PDB entry 7U0H | electron microscopy, 2.76 A resolution | chains 1 and b of the 49 polymer chains in the assembly

== Chain 1 ==
Molecule: 25S rRNA
From: Saccharomyces cerevisiae BY4741
Sequence (3396 nucleotides; numbered 1 to 3396; the number before each row is that of its first residue):
     1 GUUUGACCUCAAAUCAGGUAGGAGUACCCGCUGAACUUAAGCAUAUCAAU
    51 AAGCGGAGGAAAAGAAACCAACCGGGAUUGCCUUAGUAACGGCGAGUGAA
   101 GCGGCAAAAGCUCAAAUUUGAAAUCUGGUACCUUCGGUGCCCGAGUUGUA
   151 AUUUGGAGAGGGCAACUUUGGGGCCGUUCCUUGUCUAUGUUCCUUGGAAC
   201 AGGACGUCAUAGAGGGUGAGAAUCCCGUGUGGCGAGGAGUGCGGUUCUUU
   251 GUAAAGUGCCUUCGAAGAGUCGAGUUGUUUGGGAAUGCAGCUCUAAGUGG
   301 GUGGUAAAUUCCAUCUAAAGCUAAAUAUUGGCGAGAGACCGAUAGCGAAC
   351 AAGUACAGUGAUGGAAAGAUGAAAAGAACUUUGAAAAGAGAGUGAAAAAG
   401 UACGUGAAAUUGUUGAAAGGGAAGGGCAUUUGAUCAGACAUGGUGUUUUG
   451 UGCCCUCUGCUCCUUGUGGGUAGGGGAAUCUCGCAUUUCACUGGGCCAGC
   501 AUCAGUUUUGGUGGCAGGAUAAAUCCAUAGGAAUGUAGCUUGCCUCGGUA
   551 AGUAUUAUAGCCUGUGGGAAUACUGCCAGCUGGGACUGAGGACUGCGACG
   601 UAAGUCAAGGAUGCUGGCAUAAUGGUUAUAUGCCGCCCGUCUUGAAACAC
   651 GGACCAAGGAGUCUAACGUCUAUGCGAGUGUUUGGGUGUAAAACCCAUAC
   701 GCGUAAUGAAAGUGAACGUAGGUUGGGGCCUCGCAAGAGGUGCACAAUCG
   751 ACCGAUCCUGAUGUCUUCGGAUGGAUUUGAGUAAGAGCAUAGCUGUUGGG
   801 ACCCGAAAGAUGGUGAACUAUGCCUGAAUAGGGUGAAGCCAGAGGAAACU
   851 CUGGUGGAGGCUCGUAGCGGUUCUGACGUGCAAAUCGAUCGUCGAAUUUG
   901 GGUAUAGGGGCGAAAGACUAAUCGAACCAUCUAGUAGCUGGUUCCUGCCG
   951 AAGUUUCCCUCAGGAUAGCAGAAGCUCGUAUCAGUUUUAUGAGGUAAAGC
  1001 GAAUGAUUAGAGGUUCCGGGGUCGAAAUGACCUUGACCUAUUCUCAAACU
  1051 UUAAAUAUGUAAGAAGUCCUUGUUACUUAAUUGAACGUGGACAUUUGAAU
  1101 GAAGAGCUUUUAGUGGGCCAUUUUUGGUAAGCAGAACUGGCGAUGCGGGA
  1151 UGAACCGAACGUAGAGUUAAGGUGCCGGAAUACACGCUCAUCAGACACCA
  1201 CAAAAGGUGUUAGUUCAUCUAGACAGCCGGACGGUGGCCAUGGAAGUCGG
  1251 AAUCCGCUAAGGAGUGUGUAACAACUCACCGGCCGAAUGAACUAGCCCUG
  1301 AAAAUGGAUGGCGCUCAAGCGUGUUACCUAUACUCUACCGUCAGGGUUGA
  1351 UAUGAUGCCCUGACGAGUAGGCAGGCGUGGAGGUCAGUGACGAAGCCUAG
  1401 ACCGUAAGGUCGGGUCGAACGGCCUCUAGUGCAGAUCUUGGUGGUAGUAG
  1451 CAAAUAUUCAAAUGAGAACUUUGAAGACUGAAGUGGGGAAAGGUUCCACG
  1501 UCAACAGCAGUUGGACGUGGGUUAGUCGAUCCUAAGAGAUGGGGAAGCUC
  1551 CGUUUCAAAGGCCUGAUUUUAUGCAGGCCACCAUCGAAAGGGAAUCCGGU
  1601 UAAGAUUCCGGAACCUGGAUAUGGAUUCUUCACGGUAACGUAACUGAAUG
  1651 UGGAGACGUCGGCGCGAGCCCUGGGAGGAGUUAUCUUUUCUUCUUAACAG
  1701 CUUAUCACCCCGGAAUUGGUUUAUCCGGAGAUGGGGUCUUAUGGCUGGAA
  1751 GAGGCCAGCACCUUUGCUGGCUCCGGUGCGCUUGUGACGGCCCGUGAAAA
  1801 UCCACAGGAAGGAAUAGUUUUCAUGCCAGGUCGUACUGAUAACCGCAGCA
  1851 GGUCUCCAAGGUGAACAGCCUCUAGUUGAUAGAAUAAUGUAGAUAAGGGA
  1901 AGUCGGCAAAAUAGAUCCGUAACUUCGGGAUAAGGAUUGGCUCUAAGGGU
  1951 CGGGUAGUGAGGGCCUUGGUCAGACGCAGCGGGCGUGCUUGUGGACUGCU
  2001 UGGUGGGGCUUGCUCUGCUAGGCGGACUACUUGCGUGCCUUGUUGUAGAC
  2051 GGCCUUGGUAGGUCUCUUGUAGACCGUCGCUUGCUACAAUUAACGAUCAA
  2101 CUUAGAACUGGUACGGACAAGGGGAAUCUGACUGUCUAAUUAAAACAUAG
  2151 CAUUGCGAUGGUCAGAAAGUGAUGUUGACGCAAUGUGAUUUCUGCCCAGU
  2201 GCUCUGAAUGUCAAAGUGAAGAAAUUCAACCAAGCGCGGGUAAACGGCGG
  2251 GAGUAACUAUGACUCUCUUAAGGUAGCCAAAUGCCUCGUCAUCUAAUUAG
  2301 UGACGCGCAUGAAUGGAUUAACGAGAUUCCCACUGUCCCUAUCUACUAUC
  2351 UAGCGAAACCACAGCCAAGGGAACGGGCUUGGCAGAAUCAGCGGGGAAAG
  2401 AAGACCCUGUUGAGCUUGACUCUAGUUUGACAUUGUGAAGAGACAUAGAG
  2451 GGUGUAGAAUAAGUGGGAGCUUCGGCGCCAGUGAAAUACCACUACCUUUA
  2501 UAGUUUCUUUACUUAUUCAAUGAAGCGGAGCUGGAAUUCAUUUUCCACGU
  2551 UCUAGCAUUCAAGGUCCCAUUCGGGGCUGAUCCGGGUUGAAGACAUUGUC
  2601 AGGUGGGGAGUUUGGCUGGGGCGGCACAUCUGUUAAACGAUAACGCAGAU
  2651 GUCCUAAGGGGGGCUCAUGGAGAACAGAAAUCUCCAGUAGAACAAAAGGG
  2701 UAAAAGCCCCCUUGAUUUUGAUUUUCAGUGUGAAUACAAACCAUGAAAGU
  2751 GUGGCCUAUCGAUCCUUUAGUCCCUCGGAAUUUGAGGCUAGAGGUGCCAG
  2801 AAAAGUUACCACAGGGAUAACUGGCUUGUGGCAGUCAAGCGUUCAUAGCG
  2851 ACAUUGCUUUUUGAUUCUUCGAUGUCGGCUCUUCCUAUCAUACCGAAGCA
  2901 GAAUUCGGUAAGCGUUGGAUUGUUCACCCACUAAUAGGGAACGUGAGCUG
  2951 GGUUUAGACCGUCGUGAGACAGGUUAGUUUUACCCUACUGAUGAAUGUUA
  3001 CCGCAAUAGUAAUUGAACUUAGUACGAGAGGAACAGUUCAUUCGGAUAAU
  3051 UGGUUUUUGCGGCUGUCUGAUCAGGCAUUGCCGCGAAGCUACCAUCCGCU
  3101 GGAUUAUGGCUGAACGCCUCUAAGUCAGAAUCCAUGCUAGAACGCGGUGA
  3151 UUUCUUUGCUCCACACAAUAUAGAUGGAUACGAAUAAGGCGUCCUUGUGG
  3201 CGUCGCUGAACCAUAGCAGGCUAGCAACGGUGCACUUGGCGGAAAGGCCU
  3251 UGGGUGCUUGCUGGCGAAUUGCAAUGUCAUUUUGCGUGGGGAUAAAUCAU
  3301 UUGUAUACGACUUAGAUGUACAACGGGGUAUUGUAAGCAGUAGAGUAGCC
  3351 UUGUUGUUACGAUCUGCUGAGAUUAAGCCUUUGUUGUCUGAUUUGU
Disordered / not traced: 1004-1046, 1063-1097, 1350-1353, 1977-2045, 2060-2075, 2193-2315, 2397-2404, 2418-2766, 2792-2802, 2867-2870, 2942-2946, 2951-2956, 2981

== Chain b ==
Protein: Nucleolar GTP-binding protein 1
From: Saccharomyces cerevisiae BY4741
Reference sequence: Q02892 (NOG1_YEAST); residue numbers follow UniProt; this construct covers 1-647
Chain sequence (647 residues; each row starts with the number of its first residue):
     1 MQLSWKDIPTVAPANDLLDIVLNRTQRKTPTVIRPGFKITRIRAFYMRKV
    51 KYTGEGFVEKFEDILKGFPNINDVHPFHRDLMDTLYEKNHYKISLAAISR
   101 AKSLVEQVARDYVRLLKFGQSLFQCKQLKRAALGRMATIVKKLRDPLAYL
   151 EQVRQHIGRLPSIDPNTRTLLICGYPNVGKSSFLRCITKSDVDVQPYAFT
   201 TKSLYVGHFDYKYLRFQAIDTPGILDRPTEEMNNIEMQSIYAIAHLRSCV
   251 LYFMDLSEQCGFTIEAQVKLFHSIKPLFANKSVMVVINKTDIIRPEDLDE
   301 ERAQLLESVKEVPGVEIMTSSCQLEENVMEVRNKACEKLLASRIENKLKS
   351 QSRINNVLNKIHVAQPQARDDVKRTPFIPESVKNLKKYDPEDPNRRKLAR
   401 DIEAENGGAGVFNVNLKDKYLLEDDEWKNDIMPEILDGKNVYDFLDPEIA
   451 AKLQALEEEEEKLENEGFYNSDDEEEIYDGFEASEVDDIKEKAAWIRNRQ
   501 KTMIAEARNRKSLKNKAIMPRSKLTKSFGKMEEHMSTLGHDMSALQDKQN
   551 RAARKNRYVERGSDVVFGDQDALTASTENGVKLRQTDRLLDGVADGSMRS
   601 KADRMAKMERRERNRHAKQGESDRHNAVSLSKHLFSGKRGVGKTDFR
Disordered / not traced: 471-475, 552-647
Bound ions: Mg2+: Asn177, Tyr197
Swiss-Prot annotation at these positions:
  - binding site (GTP): Gly174 to Ser181, Asp220 to Ile224, Asn288 to Asp291
  - modified residue: Ser563 (Phosphoserine)

== Interface between chain 1 and chain b ==
Pairs across the interface (121):
  A1129(1) with Phe123(b), stacking on the base
  G1242(1) with Tyr197(b), base contact; Ala198(b), base contact; Phe199(b), base contact; Lys202(b), base contact; Arg227(b), salt bridge to the phosphate; Asn233(b), hydrogen bond to the phosphate; Ile235(b), base contact
  A1270(1) with Tyr197(b), stacking on the base
  A1301(1) with Gln26(b), base contact
  A1303(1) with Val32(b), base contact
  A1474(1) with Arg510(b), phosphate contact
  A1475(1) with Arg510(b), salt bridge to the phosphate
  G1476(1) with Ser512(b), hydrogen bond to the phosphate; Asn515(b), phosphate contact
  A1477(1) with Lys514(b), salt bridge to the phosphate; Asn515(b), hydrogen bond to the base
  A1679(1) with Pro520(b), phosphate contact; Ser522(b), sugar contact
  G1680(1) with Ile518(b), phosphate contact; Pro520(b), phosphate contact; Arg521(b), salt bridge to the phosphate
  U1681(1) with Lys511(b), sugar contact; Ile518(b), phosphate contact; Arg521(b), salt bridge to the phosphate
  U1682(1) with Ala507(b), phosphate contact
  A1683(1) with Gln500(b), sugar contact; Ile504(b), base contact
  C1872(1) with Lys514(b), phosphate contact
  C2825(1) with Arg34(b), base contact
  U2826(1) with Thr31(b), hydrogen bond to the sugar; Val32(b), sugar contact; Ile33(b), hydrogen bond to the sugar; Arg34(b), sugar contact; Pro35(b), phosphate contact; Tyr46(b), phosphate contact
  U2827(1) with Gln26(b), hydrogen bond to the sugar; Thr31(b), sugar contact; Tyr46(b), hydrogen bond to the phosphate; Lys126(b), salt bridge to the phosphate
  G2828(1) with Asp19(b), hydrogen bond to the base; Leu22(b), base contact; Asn23(b), base contact; Gln26(b), phosphate contact; Lys49(b), salt bridge to the phosphate; Lys129(b), salt bridge to the phosphate; Leu133(b), sugar contact
  U2829(1) with Leu22(b), sugar contact; Lys129(b), salt bridge to the phosphate; Arg130(b), salt bridge to the phosphate; Leu133(b), sugar contact; Gly134(b), phosphate contact; Ala137(b), sugar contact
  G2830(1) with Arg130(b), salt bridge to the phosphate; Ala131(b), sugar contact; Gly134(b), base contact; Arg135(b), base contact; Thr138(b), hydrogen bond to the base
  C2857(1) with Arg135(b), sugar contact; Thr138(b), base contact; Lys142(b), base contact
  U2858(1) with Leu104(b), base contact; Gln107(b), sugar contact; Val108(b), base contact; Ile139(b), base contact
  U2859(1) with Leu104(b), base contact; Gln107(b), hydrogen bond to the phosphate
  U2860(1) with Arg100(b), base contact
  U2861(1) with Ile93(b), base contact
  U2862(1) with Asn89(b), base contact; Lys92(b), sugar contact; Ile93(b), base contact
  G2863(1) with Leu65(b), hydrogen bond to the base; Pro69(b), base contact; Tyr91(b), base contact; Lys92(b), salt bridge to the phosphate; Leu95(b), base contact; Ala96(b), sugar contact
  A2864(1) with Arg100(b), hydrogen bond to the base
  U2866(1) with Gln107(b), base contact
  G2871(1) with Arg110(b), sugar contact
  A2872(1) with Lys117(b), hydrogen bond to the phosphate
  U2873(1) with Lys117(b), salt bridge to the phosphate
  A2887(1) with Gln26(b), base contact; Arg27(b), sugar contact; Thr31(b), hydrogen bond to the base
  U2888(1) with Arg27(b), salt bridge to the phosphate
  C2889(1) with Arg27(b), salt bridge to the phosphate; Lys28(b), salt bridge to the phosphate
  G2898(1) with Gln155(b), sugar contact; Arg159(b), hydrogen bond to the base
  C2899(1) with Arg154(b), salt bridge to the phosphate
  A2900(1) with Lys6(b), salt bridge to the phosphate
  G2901(1) with Lys6(b), hydrogen bond to the base
  A2902(1) with Lys6(b), base contact
  U2905(1) with Thr10(b), sugar contact
  C2906(1) with Ile20(b), phosphate contact
  A2936(1) with Lys28(b), hydrogen bond to the sugar
  G2937(1) with Lys28(b), hydrogen bond to the sugar; Pro30(b), sugar contact
  G2938(1) with Pro30(b), phosphate contact
  U3020(1) with Arg400(b), salt bridge to the phosphate
  A3027(1) with Pro161(b), base contact; Ser162(b), base contact; Lys189(b), sugar contact; Ser190(b), sugar contact; Val206(b), sugar contact; Gly207(b), sugar contact; His208(b), hydrogen bond to the sugar
  G3028(1) with Ser162(b), base contact; Lys189(b), phosphate contact; His208(b), sugar contact; Arg215(b), hydrogen bond to the phosphate
  A3029(1) with Arg215(b), salt bridge to the phosphate
  G3036(1) with Ala409(b), base contact; Val411(b), sugar contact
  U3037(1) with Gly410(b), hydrogen bond to the sugar; Val411(b), phosphate contact
  U3068(1) with Leu513(b), sugar contact
  A3073(1) with Arg508(b), hydrogen bond to the sugar
  G3075(1) with Lys514(b), sugar contact
Also at the interface, not in a pair above, chain 1 (61 interface residues in all): U1241, U2822, U2854, G2907, U3019, G3069
Also at the interface, not in a pair above, chain b (96 interface residues in all): Leu18, Thr25, Thr29, Phe45, Phe68, Asn70, Ile71, Asn72, Ser99, Ser103, Asp111, Leu122, Arg144, Leu225, Glu236, Met503, Met519

== In short ==
Chain 1 and chain b form an interface of 61 and 96 residues respectively, with 22 hydrogen bonds, 20 salt
bridges and 2 aromatic stacking contacts. Among the polar pairs are A1477(1)-Asn515(b), G2828(1)-Asp19(b) and
G2830(1)-Thr138(b). From UniProt: 17 GTP-binding residues on chain b.
Here chain 1 is 25S rRNA and chain b is Nucleolar GTP-binding protein 1, both from Saccharomyces cerevisiae
BY4741. Entry 7U0H (State NE1 nucleolar 60S ribosome biogenesis intermediate - Overall model) was determined
by electron microscopy, deposited together with 7NAD and 7R72.
